Entry 3WPI (X-ray diffraction, 2.25 A resolution); this record covers chains A and B.

# Chain A
Molecule: Toll-like receptor 9
Source organism: Mus musculus
Notes: fragment: Extracellular domain
UniProtKB: Q9EQU3 (TLR9_MOUSE); numbering as in UniProt (aligned over 26-818)
Chain sequence (803 residues; each row starts with the number of its first residue):
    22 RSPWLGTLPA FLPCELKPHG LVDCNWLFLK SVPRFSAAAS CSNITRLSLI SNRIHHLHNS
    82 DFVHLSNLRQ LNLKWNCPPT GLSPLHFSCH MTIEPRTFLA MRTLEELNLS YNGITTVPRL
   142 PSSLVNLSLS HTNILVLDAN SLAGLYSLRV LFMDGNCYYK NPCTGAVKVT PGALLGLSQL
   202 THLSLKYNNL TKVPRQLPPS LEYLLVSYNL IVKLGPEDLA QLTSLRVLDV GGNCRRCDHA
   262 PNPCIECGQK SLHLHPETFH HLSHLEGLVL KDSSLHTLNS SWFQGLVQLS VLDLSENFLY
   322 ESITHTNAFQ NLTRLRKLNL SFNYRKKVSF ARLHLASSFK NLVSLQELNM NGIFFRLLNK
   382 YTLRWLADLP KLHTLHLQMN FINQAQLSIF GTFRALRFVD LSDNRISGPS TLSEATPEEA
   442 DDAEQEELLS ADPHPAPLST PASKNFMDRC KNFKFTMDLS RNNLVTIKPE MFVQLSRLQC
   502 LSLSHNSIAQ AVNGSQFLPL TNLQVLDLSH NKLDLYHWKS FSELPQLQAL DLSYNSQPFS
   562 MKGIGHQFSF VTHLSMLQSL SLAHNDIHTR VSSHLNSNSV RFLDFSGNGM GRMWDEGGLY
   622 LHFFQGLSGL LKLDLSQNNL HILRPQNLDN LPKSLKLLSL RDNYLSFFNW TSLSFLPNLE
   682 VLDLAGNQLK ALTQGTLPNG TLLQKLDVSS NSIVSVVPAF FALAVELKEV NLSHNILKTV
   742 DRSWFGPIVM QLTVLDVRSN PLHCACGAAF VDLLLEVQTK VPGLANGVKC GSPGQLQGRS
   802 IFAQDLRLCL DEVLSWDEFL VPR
Not modelled in the structure: 22-27, 57-60, 105-108, 347-352, 433-467, 473-474, 559-563, 811-824
Differences from the reference sequence: expression tag (22-25, 819-824); engineered mutation Gln200 (Asn in Q9EQU3), Gln242 (Asn in Q9EQU3), Gln309 (Asn in Q9EQU3), Gln495 (Asn in Q9EQU3), Gln568 (Asn in Q9EQU3), Gln695 (Asn in Q9EQU3), Gln752 (Asn in Q9EQU3)
Disulfides: Cys35-Cys45, Cys98-Cys110, Cys178-Cys184, Cys255-Cys268, Cys258-Cys265, Cys471-Cys501, Cys765-Cys791, Cys767-Cys810
Covalently attached groups: N-acetylglucosamine (NAG) linked to Asn732

# Chain B
Molecule: 18-nt DNA strand
Sequence (18 nucleotides; each row starts with the number of its first residue):
     1 CCTCAATAGG GTGAGGGG
Not modelled in the structure: 5-12, 18

# How chain A and chain B interact
Residue-residue contacts - 31 pairs, chain A then chain B:
  Lys95(A) with DG16(B), salt bridge to the phosphate
  Tyr132(A) with DG15(B), hydrogen bond to the phosphate; DG16(B), hydrogen bond to the phosphate
  Ser151(A) with DG17(B), hydrogen bond to the base
  His152(A) with DG15(B), salt bridge to the phosphate
  Phe173(A) with DG17(B), stacking on the base
  Asp175(A) with DG17(B), hydrogen bond to the base
  Tyr179(A) with DG15(B), hydrogen bond to the phosphate
  Tyr180(A) with DA14(B), hydrogen bond to the phosphate
  Lys181(A) with DA14(B), hydrogen bond to the phosphate; DG15(B), salt bridge to the phosphate
  Ser205(A) with DG17(B), hydrogen bond to the base
  Lys207(A) with DC1(B), base contact; DG15(B), hydrogen bond to the base; DG16(B), hydrogen bond to the base
  Tyr208(A) with DA14(B), hydrogen bond to the phosphate
  Leu226(A) with DC1(B), base contact; DG16(B), base contact; DG17(B), base contact
  Tyr229(A) with DG13(B), base contact
  Val248(A) with DC1(B), sugar contact
  Asp250(A) with DC1(B), hydrogen bond to the base
  Arg256(A) with DG13(B), sugar contact; DA14(B), salt bridge to the phosphate
  Pro262(A) with DG13(B), phosphate contact
  Asn263(A) with DA14(B), phosphate contact
  Gly288(A) with DC1(B), sugar contact
  Lys292(A) with DG13(B), base contact
  Val312(A) with DC2(B), phosphate contact
  Glu317(A) with DG13(B), base contact
  Lys338(A) with DC2(B), salt bridge to the phosphate
Other interface residues (no listed pair), chain A (29 interface residues in all): Ser149, His260, Pro264, Val290, Arg337

# Overview
29 residues of chain A and 7 residues of chain B are in contact; the contacts include 12 hydrogen bonds, 5
salt bridges and 1 aromatic stacking contact. Polar contacts include Ser151(A)-DG17(B), Asp175(A)-DG17(B) and
Ser205(A)-DG17(B). Covalently linked N-acetylglucosamine: at Asn732(A).
Chain A is Toll-like receptor 9 (Mus musculus) and chain B is an 18-nt DNA strand; the structure, Crystal
structure of mouse TLR9 in complex with inhibitory DNA_super, was determined by X-ray diffraction, deposited
together with 3WPC, 3WPD, 3WPE and 3WPH.
